1H8H - chains A and G of the 7 polymer chains in the assembly; structure by X-ray diffraction, 2.90 A resolution.

[Chain A]
Molecule: Bovine mitochondrial F1-atpase
From: Bos taurus
Notes: EC 3.6.1.34
UniProtKB: P19483 (ATP0_BOVIN); residues 1-510 here correspond to UniProt positions 44-553 (UniProt number = residue number + 43)
Chain sequence (510 residues; each row starts with the number of its first residue):
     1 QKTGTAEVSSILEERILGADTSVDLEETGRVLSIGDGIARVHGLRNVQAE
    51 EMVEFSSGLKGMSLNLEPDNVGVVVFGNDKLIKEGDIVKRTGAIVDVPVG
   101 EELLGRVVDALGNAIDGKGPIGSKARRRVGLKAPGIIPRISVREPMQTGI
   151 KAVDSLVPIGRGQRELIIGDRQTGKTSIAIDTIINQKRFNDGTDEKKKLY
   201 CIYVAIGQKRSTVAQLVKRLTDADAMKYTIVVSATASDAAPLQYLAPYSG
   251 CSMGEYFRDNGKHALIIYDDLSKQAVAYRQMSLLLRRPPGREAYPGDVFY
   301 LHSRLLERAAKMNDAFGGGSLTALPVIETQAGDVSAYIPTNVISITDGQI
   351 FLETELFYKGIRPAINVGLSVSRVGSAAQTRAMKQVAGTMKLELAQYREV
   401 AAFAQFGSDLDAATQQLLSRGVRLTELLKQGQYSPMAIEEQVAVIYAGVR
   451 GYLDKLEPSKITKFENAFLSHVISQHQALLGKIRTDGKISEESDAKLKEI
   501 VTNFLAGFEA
Not modelled in the structure: 1-23
Differences from the reference sequence: engineered mutation G481 (Ser524 in P19483)
UniProt features mapped onto this chain:
  - binding site (ATP): Q172, G174, K175, T176, S177, Q430, Q432
  - binding site (Mg(2+)): T176, D269
  - site: S370 (Required for activity)
  - modified residue: Q1 (Pyrrolidone carboxylic acid), S10 (Phosphoserine), S22 (Phosphoserine), S33 (Phosphoserine), S63 (Phosphoserine), K80 (N6-acetyllysine), K83 (N6-acetyllysine), K89 (N6-acetyllysine), T91 (Phosphothreonine), K118 (N6-acetyllysine), S123 (Phosphoserine), K124 (N6-acetyllysine), S141 (Phosphoserine), R161 (Omega-N-methylarginine), K187 (N6-acetyllysine), K196 (N6-acetyllysine), K197 (N6-acetyllysine), K218 (N6-acetyllysine), K262 (N6-acetyllysine), K384 (N6-acetyllysine) and 6 more in UniProt
  - glycosylation: S33 (O-linked (GlcNAc) serine)
Metal / ion sites: Mg2+: T176 (together with ATP)
Residues lining bound ligands: ATP (adenosine-5'-triphosphate): D170, R171, Q172, T173, G174, K175, T176, S177, F357, R362, P363, Q430, G431, Q432

[Chain G]
Molecule: Bovine mitochondrial F1-atpase
From: Bos taurus
Notes: EC 3.6.1.34
UniProtKB: P05631 (ATPG_BOVIN); residues 1-272 here correspond to UniProt positions 26-297 (UniProt number = residue number + 25)
Chain sequence (272 residues; row label = number of the first residue in the row):
     1 ATLKDITRRLKSIKNIQKITKSMKMVAAAKYARAERELKPARVYGVGSLA
    51 LYEKADIKTPEDKKKHLIIGVSSDRGLCGAIHSSVAKQMKSEAANLAAAG
   101 KEVKIIGVGDKIRSILHRTHSDQFLVTFKEVGRRPPTFGDASVIALELLN
   151 SGYEFDEGSIIFNRFRSVISYKTEEKPIFSLDTISSAESMSIYDDIDADV
   201 LRNYQEYSLANIIYYSLKESTTSEQSARMTAMDNASKNASEMIDKLTLTF
   251 NRTRQAVITKELIEIISGAAAL
Not modelled in the structure: 45-76, 91-208
Differences from the reference sequence: engineered mutation V43 (Ile68 in P05631)
UniProt features mapped onto this chain:
  - modified residue: K14 (N6-acetyllysine), K24 (N6-succinyllysine), K30 (N6-acetyllysine), K90 (N6-acetyllysine), S121 (Phosphoserine), K129 (N6-acetyllysine), K172 (N6-acetyllysine), K245 (N6-succinyllysine)

[Interface between chain A and chain G]
Contacting residue pairs (13; chain A residue first):
  R286(A) - L272(G)
  P289(A) - I265(G)  hydrophobic
  G290(A) - L262(G)
  R291(A) - I258(G)
  R291(A) - L262(G)
  E292(A) - E261(G)
  E292(A) - I265(G)
  A293(A) - I265(G)
  E399(A) - K18(G)
  F403(A) - K18(G)
  F403(A) - S22(G)
  F406(A) - I19(G)  hydrophobic
  D409(A) - K30(G)  salt bridge
Other interface residues (no listed pair), chain A (15 interface residues in all): A331, E355, R398, A402, L410
Other interface residues (no listed pair), chain G (14 interface residues in all): K4, K11, N15, V26, A269

[Overview]
15 residues of chain A face 14 of chain G across their interface; the contacts include 1 salt bridge. Its one
salt-bridged contact is D409(A)-K30(G). Ligands of chain A: ATP.
Here chain A is Bovine mitochondrial F1-atpase and chain G is Bovine mitochondrial F1-atpase, both from Bos
taurus. Entry 1H8H (Bovine mitochondrial F1-ATPase crystallised in the presence of 5mm AMPPNP) was determined
by X-ray diffraction.
